Entry 8XKS (electron microscopy, 3.20 A resolution); this record covers chains A and B of the 20 polymer chains in the assembly.

Chain A:
Name: Ctap1
Organism: Chlamydomonas reinhardtii
Amino-acid sequence (982 residues; row label = number of the first residue in the row; numbers below 1 keep their minus sign (Met-15 is residue -15)):
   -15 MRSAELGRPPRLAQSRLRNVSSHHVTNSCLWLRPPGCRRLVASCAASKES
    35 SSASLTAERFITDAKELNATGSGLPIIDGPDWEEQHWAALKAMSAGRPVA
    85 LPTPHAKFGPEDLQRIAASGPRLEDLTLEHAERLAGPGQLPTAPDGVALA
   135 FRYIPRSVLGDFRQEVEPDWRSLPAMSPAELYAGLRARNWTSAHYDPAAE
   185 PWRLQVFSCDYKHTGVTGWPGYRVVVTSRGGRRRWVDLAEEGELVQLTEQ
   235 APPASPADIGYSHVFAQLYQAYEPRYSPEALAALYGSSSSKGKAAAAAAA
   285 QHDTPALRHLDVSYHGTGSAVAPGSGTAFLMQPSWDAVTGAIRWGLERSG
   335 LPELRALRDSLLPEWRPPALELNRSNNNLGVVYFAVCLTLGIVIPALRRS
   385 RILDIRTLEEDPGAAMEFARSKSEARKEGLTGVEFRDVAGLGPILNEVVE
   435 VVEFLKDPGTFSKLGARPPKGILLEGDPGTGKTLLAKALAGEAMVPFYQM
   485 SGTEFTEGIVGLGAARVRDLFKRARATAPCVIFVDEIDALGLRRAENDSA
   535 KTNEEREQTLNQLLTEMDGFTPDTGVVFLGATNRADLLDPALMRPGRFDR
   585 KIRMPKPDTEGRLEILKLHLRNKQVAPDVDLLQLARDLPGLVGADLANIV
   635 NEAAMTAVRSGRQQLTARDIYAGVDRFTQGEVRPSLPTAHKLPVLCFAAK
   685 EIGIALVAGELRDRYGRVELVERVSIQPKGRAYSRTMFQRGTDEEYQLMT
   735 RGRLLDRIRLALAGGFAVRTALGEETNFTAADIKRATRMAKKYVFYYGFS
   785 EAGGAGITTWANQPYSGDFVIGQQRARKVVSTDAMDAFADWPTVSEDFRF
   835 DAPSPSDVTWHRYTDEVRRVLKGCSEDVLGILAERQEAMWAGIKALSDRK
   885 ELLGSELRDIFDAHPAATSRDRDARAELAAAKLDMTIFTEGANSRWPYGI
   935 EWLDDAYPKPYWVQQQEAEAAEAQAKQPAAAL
Disordered / not traced: -15 to 37, 383-588, 959-966

Chain B:
Name: Fhl2
Organism: Chlamydomonas reinhardtii
Amino-acid sequence (1024 residues; each row starts with the number of its first residue; numbers below 1 keep their minus sign (Met-46 is residue -46)):
   -46 MKATGLPSLPARALGAAGCSTSPRPAALGWSSRGCASGRRRACARVHVAD
     4 AEAVASGVAATEAAAAVPALPARATAVVAPLPEKNYGSLRGGRWPFLYDN
    54 VYGLPVVRQVASYGEVLEGIRTGRISQVLWFQAPRAVTASAAAPPPGLGG
   104 PQQPQPPPLASPDGRCLVRFANGQVKQAVIPPGEPRISQALQQYGTAVSY
   154 IPLEPRYMPELAAMRARGAQEAVLGEVDTGAVATPVELPEDERRGAAVGP
   204 TAFEAVAAYGSPEQLAAALDDNYQAAAGQVAALLAEREAWVAEQEALEAA
   254 ARAERSMSDRAGGGGGGGGTALVPSGGFSVGAWLDSIQLTNEQQAMVLKY
   304 VPILGPILGSGFIIGLYLLARLVKGDLTDRLKMMDSEADKKKKTALKEAR
   354 IAFLEEEVPGLVAKGASLDDVRKRVQPVNARLGTKLAIGDGEIQSTYEAC
   404 RLLLSEGVDLSAASSTAASGALAQMESDERRAAAGAAEGGGEGGDAMNAM
   454 MEMGKLNTARIRKATDPKIMDVKKRVRDVRRKLKRESKVQLSDEIIFFDD
   504 IAGNKQAKVELMEVVDFFRTPEKFKASGARAPKGVLLVGPPGNGKTLMAR
   554 AVAGESGVAFISSSAAEFIEMYMGLGAARVRDLFNTARSVAPCIIFIDEL
   604 DAVGRQRQGGGRSNDERDNTVNQLLTEMDGFEAEQQGIVVMGATNRKDVL
   654 DAALTRPGRFDRSIEVRRPDFQGRLEAVKVHLRDKPVAAEIDYVSLASLM
   704 GGMSGAQIAGVANTACFLASRDGRSEVNQTDLTLAVEQAKYGRAYDQSRF
   754 VGAGRKKRFAVMEASIALAATLLPAIEPVEYATIIPSTRSPLGRTVLKPH
   804 VGRYTTGVWTYRYLREQLLVALAGRAGEELVLGRDELSSLNQHRLQMARQ
   854 VAWKIMNSGMSSHPDYQHLRGLGSNYFDGSSEPGRFQQTTVVMDANQTRS
   904 EAVDADMEVEGLLNGGYKQVFELLVRNRAALDALTELLLEREKISGEEVV
   954 QVVEELGHPEDLARRAQWAGYELL
Disordered / not traced: -46 to 22, 194-505, 681-697, 722-735, 744-752

How chain A and chain B interact:
Pairs across the interface - 260 pairs, chain A then chain B:
  Leu39(A) - Leu82(B)  hydrophobic
  Leu39(A) - Pro155(B)
  Asn52(A) - Val185(B)
  Ala53(A) - Val185(B)
  Ala53(A) - Ala186(B)  hydrogen bond (backbone-backbone)
  Gly55(A) - Val185(B)
  Gly55(A) - Ala186(B)  hydrogen bond (backbone-backbone)
  Ser56(A) - Ala186(B)  hydrogen bond (backbone-backbone)
  Ser56(A) - Thr187(B)  hydrogen bond (side chain-backbone)
  Ser56(A) - Val189(B)
  Ser56(A) - Glu190(B)
  Gly57(A) - Ala186(B)
  Gly57(A) - Thr187(B)  hydrogen bond (backbone-side chain)
  Leu58(A) - Ala186(B)  hydrophobic
  Leu58(A) - Thr187(B)  hydrogen bond (backbone-side chain)
  Pro59(A) - Ala186(B)
  Pro59(A) - Thr187(B)
  Ile60(A) - Pro158(B)
  Ile60(A) - Arg159(B)
  Ile60(A) - Leu164(B)
  Ile60(A) - Met167(B)  hydrophobic
  Ile60(A) - Arg168(B)
  Ile61(A) - Val54(B)
  Ile61(A) - Tyr55(B)  hydrogen bond (backbone-side chain)
  Ile61(A) - Arg159(B)
  Asp62(A) - Arg159(B)  salt bridge
  Asp62(A) - Arg168(B)  salt bridge
  Gly63(A) - Arg159(B)
  Pro64(A) - Val54(B)
  Asp65(A) - Arg159(B)  hydrogen bond (backbone-side chain)
  Asp65(A) - Tyr160(B)  hydrogen bond
  Trp66(A) - Arg118(B)
  Trp66(A) - Arg159(B)
  Trp66(A) - Tyr160(B)
  Gln69(A) - Asp52(B)
  Gln69(A) - Asn53(B)  hydrogen bond (backbone-side chain)
  Gln69(A) - Val54(B)
  His70(A) - Trp47(B)
  His70(A) - Asp52(B)
  His70(A) - Asn53(B)  hydrogen bond
  Ala73(A) - Trp47(B)  hydrophobic
  Leu74(A) - Pro33(B)  hydrophobic
  Leu74(A) - Arg46(B)
  Met77(A) - Val31(B)
  Met77(A) - Pro48(B)  hydrophobic
  Met77(A) - Phe49(B)  hydrophobic
  Arg81(A) - Val30(B)
  Pro82(A) - Thr28(B)
  Pro82(A) - Ala29(B)
  Pro82(A) - Val30(B)
  Val83(A) - Thr28(B)
  Val83(A) - Ala29(B)  hydrogen bond (backbone-backbone)
  Val83(A) - Phe49(B)  hydrophobic
  Ala84(A) - Ala27(B)
  Ala84(A) - Thr28(B)
  Leu85(A) - Ala27(B)  hydrogen bond (backbone-backbone)
  Leu85(A) - Phe49(B)  hydrophobic
  Pro86(A) - Phe49(B)  hydrophobic
  Pro86(A) - Tyr51(B)
  Pro86(A) - Asp52(B)
  Thr87(A) - Ala25(B)
  Pro88(A) - Tyr51(B)  hydrophobic
  Pro88(A) - Gly56(B)
  His89(A) - Tyr55(B)
  His89(A) - Gly56(B)  hydrogen bond (backbone-backbone)
  His89(A) - Leu57(B)
  Lys91(A) - Leu57(B)
  Phe92(A) - Tyr51(B)  hydrophobic
  Phe92(A) - Gly56(B)
  Leu97(A) - Tyr51(B)
  Ile100(A) - Leu50(B)  hydrophobic
  Ile100(A) - Tyr51(B)
  Ile100(A) - Pro58(B)  hydrophobic
  Ala101(A) - Leu50(B)  hydrophobic
  Ser103(A) - Gln127(B)
  Pro105(A) - Pro58(B)  hydrophobic
  Pro105(A) - Gly126(B)
  Pro105(A) - Val128(B)
  Arg106(A) - Gly126(B)
  Arg106(A) - Val128(B)
  Leu107(A) - Gln80(B)
  Leu107(A) - Leu82(B)  hydrophobic
  Leu107(A) - Arg122(B)
  Leu107(A) - Val128(B)
  Asp109(A) - Leu57(B)
  Leu110(A) - Leu57(B)
  Leu110(A) - Pro58(B)
  Leu110(A) - Val60(B)  hydrophobic
  Leu112(A) - Tyr55(B)  hydrophobic
  Leu112(A) - Leu57(B)  hydrophobic
  His114(A) - Leu164(B)
  Glu116(A) - Leu164(B)
  Glu116(A) - Met167(B)
  Phe135(A) - Met161(B)  hydrophobic
  Arg136(A) - Pro155(B)
  Tyr137(A) - Tyr55(B)
  Tyr137(A) - Leu156(B)
  Tyr137(A) - Pro158(B)
  Ile138(A) - Phe84(B)
  Ile138(A) - Leu120(B)  hydrophobic
  Ile138(A) - Ile154(B)
  Pro139(A) - Tyr55(B)  hydrophobic
  Pro139(A) - Leu57(B)  hydrophobic
  Pro139(A) - Phe84(B)
  Pro139(A) - Glu157(B)
  Arg140(A) - Phe84(B)
  Arg140(A) - Gln85(B)  hydrogen bond (side chain-backbone)
  Arg140(A) - Ser114(B)
  Arg140(A) - Asp116(B)  salt bridge
  Arg140(A) - Arg118(B)
  Arg140(A) - Glu157(B)  hydrogen bond (backbone-side chain)
  Ser141(A) - Asp52(B)  hydrogen bond
  Ser141(A) - Tyr55(B)
  Val142(A) - Asp52(B)
  Val142(A) - Leu57(B)
  Val142(A) - Pro58(B)
  Val142(A) - Val59(B)  hydrophobic
  Val142(A) - Val60(B)  hydrogen bond (backbone-backbone)
  Val142(A) - Gln130(B)
  Leu143(A) - Phe84(B)  hydrophobic
  Leu143(A) - Arg118(B)  hydrogen bond (backbone-side chain)
  Leu143(A) - Leu120(B)  hydrophobic
  Leu143(A) - Gln130(B)
  Asp145(A) - Gly44(B)
  Asp145(A) - Gly45(B)  hydrogen bond (backbone-backbone)
  Asp145(A) - Arg46(B)  hydrogen bond (side chain-backbone)
  Asp145(A) - Trp47(B)
  Phe146(A) - Tyr39(B)  hydrophobic
  Phe146(A) - Arg43(B)  hydrogen bond (backbone-backbone)
  Phe146(A) - Gly44(B)  hydrogen bond (backbone-backbone)
  Phe146(A) - Gly45(B)
  Phe146(A) - Val60(B)
  Phe146(A) - Arg61(B)
  Phe146(A) - Val63(B)  hydrophobic
  Phe146(A) - Gln130(B)
  Arg147(A) - Leu42(B)
  Arg147(A) - Arg43(B)  hydrogen bond (backbone-backbone)
  Gln148(A) - Arg43(B)
  Gln148(A) - Asp116(B)  hydrogen bond (side chain-backbone)
  Gln148(A) - Val132(B)
  Glu149(A) - Asn38(B)
  Glu149(A) - Arg43(B)  salt bridge
  Val150(A) - Arg43(B)
  Arg187(A) - Gly40(B)
  Gln189(A) - Gly40(B)  hydrogen bond (side chain-backbone)
  Leu231(A) - Pro138(B)  hydrophobic
  Tyr253(A) - Arg139(B)  hydrogen bond (backbone-side chain)
  Tyr253(A) - Gln142(B)  hydrogen bond
  Tyr256(A) - Tyr66(B)
  Tyr256(A) - Leu70(B)  hydrophobic
  Tyr256(A) - Arg74(B)  hydrogen bond (backbone-side chain)
  Tyr256(A) - Arg139(B)
  Glu257(A) - Arg139(B)  salt bridge
  Pro258(A) - Arg74(B)
  Gln285(A) - Glu71(B)  hydrogen bond
  Asp287(A) - Glu71(B)
  Asp287(A) - Arg74(B)  salt bridge
  Asp295(A) - Tyr66(B)
  Val296(A) - Tyr39(B)
  Val296(A) - Gly40(B)
  Val296(A) - Ser41(B)
  Val296(A) - Tyr66(B)
  Ser297(A) - Ser41(B)
  Ser297(A) - Val132(B)
  Tyr298(A) - Pro134(B)  hydrophobic
  Tyr298(A) - Glu137(B)  hydrogen bond
  His299(A) - Gly40(B)  hydrogen bond (side chain-backbone)
  His299(A) - Ser41(B)
  Glu728(A) - Phe753(B)
  Glu728(A) - Val754(B)
  Glu728(A) - Gly755(B)  hydrogen bond (side chain-backbone)
  Glu728(A) - Arg758(B)  salt bridge
  Leu732(A) - Arg761(B)
  Leu732(A) - Ser841(B)
  Leu732(A) - Leu843(B)  hydrophobic
  Met733(A) - Ser841(B)
  Met733(A) - Ser842(B)  hydrogen bond (backbone-backbone)
  Thr734(A) - Asp838(B)
  Thr734(A) - Glu839(B)
  Thr734(A) - Leu840(B)
  Arg735(A) - Arg837(B)
  Arg735(A) - Asp838(B)  salt bridge
  Arg735(A) - Leu840(B)  hydrogen bond (backbone-backbone)
  Gly736(A) - Asp838(B)  hydrogen bond (backbone-backbone)
  Phe779(A) - Arg852(B)  hydrogen bond (backbone-side chain)
  Tyr780(A) - Gln845(B)  hydrogen bond
  Tyr780(A) - His846(B)
  Tyr780(A) - Leu848(B)
  Tyr781(A) - Ser842(B)
  Tyr781(A) - Leu848(B)
  Gly782(A) - Arg828(B)  hydrogen bond (backbone-side chain)
  Phe783(A) - Arg837(B)  hydrogen bond (backbone-side chain)
  Phe783(A) - Leu840(B)
  Phe783(A) - Ser841(B)
  Phe783(A) - Ser842(B)
  Ser784(A) - Arg837(B)  hydrogen bond (backbone-side chain)
  Glu785(A) - Arg837(B)  salt bridge
  Ala786(A) - Asn917(B)
  Gly787(A) - Glu913(B)
  Gly787(A) - Asn917(B)
  Gly788(A) - Asn917(B)
  Gly788(A) - Lys921(B)
  Ala789(A) - Arg828(B)  hydrogen bond (backbone-side chain)
  Ala789(A) - Asn917(B)  hydrogen bond (backbone-side chain)
  Ala789(A) - Tyr920(B)  hydrophobic
  Gly790(A) - Asn917(B)
  Ile791(A) - Leu825(B)  hydrophobic
  Ile791(A) - Arg828(B)
  Ile791(A) - Leu848(B)  hydrophobic
  Ile791(A) - Leu916(B)
  Ile791(A) - Asn917(B)  hydrogen bond (backbone-side chain)
  Ile791(A) - Tyr920(B)  hydrophobic
  Thr792(A) - Arg852(B)  hydrogen bond (backbone-side chain)
  Thr792(A) - Leu916(B)
  Thr793(A) - Arg852(B)
  Thr793(A) - Trp856(B)  hydrogen bond (backbone-side chain)
  Thr793(A) - Asp909(B)
  Thr793(A) - Val912(B)
  Thr793(A) - Glu913(B)
  Trp794(A) - Arg852(B)
  Ala795(A) - Gln849(B)
  Ala795(A) - Arg852(B)
  Gln797(A) - His846(B)  hydrogen bond
  Gln797(A) - Gln849(B)
  Ala823(A) - Ser842(B)
  Ala823(A) - Gln845(B)  hydrogen bond (backbone-side chain)
  Asp824(A) - Gln845(B)
  Trp825(A) - Gln845(B)  hydrogen bond (backbone-side chain)
  Trp825(A) - His846(B)  hydrogen bond (backbone-side chain)
  Asp831(A) - Ser883(B)
  Asp831(A) - Gln890(B)  hydrogen bond (backbone-side chain)
  Phe832(A) - Arg888(B)
  Phe834(A) - Gln849(B)  hydrogen bond (backbone-side chain)
  Phe834(A) - Arg852(B)
  Phe834(A) - Gln853(B)
  Pro837(A) - Trp856(B)
  Pro839(A) - Asp909(B)
  Ser840(A) - Val906(B)
  Ser840(A) - Asp909(B)  hydrogen bond (backbone-side chain)
  Val842(A) - Val906(B)  hydrophobic
  Thr843(A) - Asp909(B)
  Arg846(A) - Glu913(B)  salt bridge
  Tyr847(A) - Glu913(B)  hydrogen bond
  Ala940(A) - Arg902(B)  hydrogen bond (backbone-side chain)
  Tyr941(A) - Arg902(B)
  Tyr941(A) - Val906(B)  hydrophobic
  Pro942(A) - Arg902(B)
  Pro942(A) - Ser903(B)
  Pro944(A) - Ser903(B)
  Pro944(A) - Asp907(B)
  Pro944(A) - Met910(B)  hydrophobic
  Tyr945(A) - His866(B)
  Tyr945(A) - Pro867(B)
  Tyr945(A) - Asp907(B)  hydrogen bond (backbone-side chain)
  Trp946(A) - Ser865(B)
  Trp946(A) - His866(B)
  Trp946(A) - Asp907(B)  hydrogen bond (backbone-side chain)
  Trp946(A) - Met910(B)  hydrophobic
  Trp946(A) - Glu911(B)  hydrogen bond
  Val947(A) - Met910(B)  hydrophobic
Also at the interface, not in a pair above, chain A (128 interface residues in all): Thr40, Thr54, Gly80, Arg117, Gly144, Gln254, Tyr260, Leu294, Arg701, Gln731, Ala836, Trp930
Also at the interface, not in a pair above, chain B (120 interface residues in all): Ser65, Gly67, Thr75, Tyr147, Tyr153, Pro794, Leu795, Leu875, Ala905

Overview:
128 residues of chain A face 120 of chain B across their interface, with 58 hydrogen bonds and 10 salt
bridges. Polar pairs include Asp62(A)-Arg159(B), Asp62(A)-Arg168(B) and Arg140(A)-Asp116(B).
Here chain A is Ctap1 and chain B is Fhl2, both from Chlamydomonas reinhardtii. Entry 8XKS (The cryo-EM
structure of Orf2971-FtsHi motor complex) was determined by electron microscopy.
